3MG8 - chains N and 1 of the 28 polymer chains in the assembly; structure by X-ray diffraction, 2.59 A resolution.

Chain N:
Protein: Proteasome component PRE3
From: Saccharomyces cerevisiae
Notes: EC 3.4.25.1
UniProt: P38624 (PSB6_YEAST); the construct lacks a stretch of the UniProt sequence and is renumbered around it, so the offset changes along the chain: 1-70 = UniProt 20-89; 72-92 = UniProt 90-110; 94-105 = UniProt 111-122; 106-181 = UniProt 125-200; 1 more segments
Chain sequence (196 residues; numbered 1 to 187 plus 12 insertion-coded residues; 3 numbers in that range are skipped by the numbering (no residue carries them; nothing is unmodelled there); the number before each row is that of its first residue; a row labelled like 105A-105B holds insertion residues (105A, then the next letters in order)):
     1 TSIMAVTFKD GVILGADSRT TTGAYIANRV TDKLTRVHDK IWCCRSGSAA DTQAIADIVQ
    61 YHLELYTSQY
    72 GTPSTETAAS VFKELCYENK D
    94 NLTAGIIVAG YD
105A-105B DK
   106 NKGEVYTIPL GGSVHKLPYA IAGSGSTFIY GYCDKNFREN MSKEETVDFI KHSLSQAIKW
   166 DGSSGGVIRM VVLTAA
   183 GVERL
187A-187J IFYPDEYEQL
Ion coordination: Mg2+: Ile163, Asp166, Ser169

Chain 1:
Protein: Proteasome component PRE4
From: Saccharomyces cerevisiae
Notes: EC 3.4.25.1
UniProt: P30657 (PSB4_YEAST); the construct lacks a stretch of the UniProt sequence and is renumbered around it, so the offset changes along the chain: -41 to -1 = UniProt 1-41; 1-70 = UniProt 42-111; 73-92 = UniProt 119-138; 93-105 = UniProt 141-153; 3 more segments
Chain sequence (266 residues; each row starts with the number of its first residue; note: 4 numbers in that range are skipped by the numbering (no residue carries them; nothing is unmodelled there); a row labelled like 70A-70C holds insertion residues (70A, then the next letters in order); numbers below 1 keep their minus sign (Met-41 is residue -41)):
   -41 MNHDPFSWGR PADSTYGAYN TQIANAGASP MVNTQQPIVT G
     1 TSVISMKYDN GVIIAADNLG SYGSLLRFNG VERLIPVGDN TVVGISGDIS DMQHIERLLK
    61 DLVTENAYDN
70A-70C PLA
    71 DA
72A-72B EE
    73 ALEPSYIFEY LATVMYQRRS
92A-92B KM
    93 NPLWNAIIVA GVQ
105A-105B SN
   106 GDQFLRYVNL LGVTYSSPTL ATGFGAHMAN PLLRKV
141A-141G VDRESDI
   144 PKTTVQVAEE AIVNAMRVLY YRDARSSRNF SLAIIDKN
  181A T
   183 GLTFKKNLQV ENMKWDFAKD IKGYGTQKI
Disordered / not traced: -41 to -9

Interface between chain N and chain 1:
Pairs across the interface - 62 pairs, chain N then chain 1:
  Arg19(N) - Ala167(1)
  Thr21(N) - Ala167(1)
  Ala24(N) - Phe129(1)  hydrophobic
  Ala24(N) - Arg165(1)
  Ala24(N) - Asp166(1)
  Ala24(N) - Ala167(1)  hydrogen bond (backbone-backbone)
  Tyr25(N) - Phe129(1)
  Tyr25(N) - Arg165(1)
  Ile26(N) - Tyr164(1)
  Ile26(N) - Arg165(1)  hydrogen bond (backbone-backbone)
  Ile26(N) - Asp166(1)
  Ile26(N) - Ala167(1)
  Ala27(N) - Arg165(1)  hydrogen bond (backbone-side chain)
  Arg29(N) - Tyr164(1)
  Arg29(N) - Lys196(1)  hydrogen bond (side chain-backbone)
  Arg29(N) - Trp197(1)
  Arg29(N) - Phe199(1)
  Val30(N) - Phe199(1)  hydrophobic
  Val30(N) - Ala200(1)  hydrophobic
  Val30(N) - Ile203(1)
  Asp32(N) - Lys204(1)
  Asp32(N) - Gly205(1)  hydrogen bond (side chain-backbone)
  Asp32(N) - Gln209(1)
  Leu34(N) - Gln209(1)
  Thr35(N) - Tyr206(1)
  Thr35(N) - Gln209(1)
  Arg36(N) - Gln209(1)  hydrogen bond (backbone-side chain)
  Arg36(N) - Ile211(1)
  Trp42(N) - Gln209(1)
  Trp42(N) - Ile211(1)  hydrophobic
  Arg45(N) - Tyr206(1)
  Gln53(N) - Tyr206(1)  hydrogen bond (backbone-side chain)
  Ala56(N) - Tyr206(1)
  Asp57(N) - Tyr206(1)  hydrogen bond
  Phe133(N) - Leu25(1)  hydrophobic
  Lys164(N) - Leu26(1)
  Trp165(N) - Ser24(1)
  Trp165(N) - Leu25(1)
  Trp165(N) - Leu26(1)  hydrogen bond (backbone-backbone)
  Trp165(N) - Arg27(1)
  Asp166(N) - Ser24(1)
  Asp166(N) - Leu26(1)
  Gly167(N) - Ser24(1)  hydrogen bond (backbone-backbone)
  Gly167(N) - Leu26(1)
  Gly167(N) - Ala167(1)
  Gly171(N) - Trp197(1)
  Val172(N) - Trp197(1)  hydrophobic
  Val172(N) - Ala200(1)  hydrophobic
  Arg174(N) - Ala200(1)  hydrogen bond (side chain-backbone)
  Arg174(N) - Ile203(1)
  Arg186(N) - Lys204(1)
  Arg186(N) - Gln209(1)
  Arg186(N) - Ile211(1)  hydrogen bond (side chain-backbone)
  Ile187A(N) - Ala200(1)  hydrophobic
  Ile187A(N) - Lys201(1)
  Tyr187C(N) - Trp197(1)
  Tyr187C(N) - Asp198(1)
  Tyr187C(N) - Lys201(1)
  Pro187D(N) - Trp197(1)
  Asp187E(N) - Arg171(1)  salt bridge
  Glu187H(N) - Tyr163(1)  hydrogen bond
  Glu187H(N) - Arg171(1)  salt bridge
Also at the interface, not in a pair above, chain N (36 interface residues in all): Gly23, Asn28, Ile163, Ser168, Val184
Also at the interface, not in a pair above, chain 1 (26 interface residues in all): Met133, Arg168, Met195

In short:
36 residues of chain N and 26 residues of chain 1 are in contact, with 13 hydrogen bonds and 2 salt bridges.
Polar pairs include Glu187H(N)-Arg171(1), Asp187E(N)-Arg171(1) and Ala27(N)-Arg165(1). Ile163(N), Asp166(N)
and Ser169(N) form the Mg2+ site.
Here chain N is Proteasome component PRE3 and chain 1 is Proteasome component PRE4, both from Saccharomyces
cerevisiae. Entry 3MG8 (Structure of yeast 20S open-gate proteasome with Compound 16) was determined by X-ray
diffraction, deposited together with 3MG0, 3MG6, 3MG7 and 3MG4.
